Entry 7KIF (electron microscopy, 2.94 A resolution); this record covers chains D and J of the 11 polymer chains in the assembly.

== Chain D ==
Protein: DNA-directed RNA polymerase subunit beta'
Organism: Mycobacterium tuberculosis
Notes: EC 2.7.7.6
UniProtKB: A0A045J9E2 (A0A045J9E2_MYCTX); residue numbers follow UniProt; this construct covers 1-1316
Chain sequence (1318 residues; row label = number of the first residue in the row; numbers below 1 keep their minus sign (Gly-1 is residue -1)):
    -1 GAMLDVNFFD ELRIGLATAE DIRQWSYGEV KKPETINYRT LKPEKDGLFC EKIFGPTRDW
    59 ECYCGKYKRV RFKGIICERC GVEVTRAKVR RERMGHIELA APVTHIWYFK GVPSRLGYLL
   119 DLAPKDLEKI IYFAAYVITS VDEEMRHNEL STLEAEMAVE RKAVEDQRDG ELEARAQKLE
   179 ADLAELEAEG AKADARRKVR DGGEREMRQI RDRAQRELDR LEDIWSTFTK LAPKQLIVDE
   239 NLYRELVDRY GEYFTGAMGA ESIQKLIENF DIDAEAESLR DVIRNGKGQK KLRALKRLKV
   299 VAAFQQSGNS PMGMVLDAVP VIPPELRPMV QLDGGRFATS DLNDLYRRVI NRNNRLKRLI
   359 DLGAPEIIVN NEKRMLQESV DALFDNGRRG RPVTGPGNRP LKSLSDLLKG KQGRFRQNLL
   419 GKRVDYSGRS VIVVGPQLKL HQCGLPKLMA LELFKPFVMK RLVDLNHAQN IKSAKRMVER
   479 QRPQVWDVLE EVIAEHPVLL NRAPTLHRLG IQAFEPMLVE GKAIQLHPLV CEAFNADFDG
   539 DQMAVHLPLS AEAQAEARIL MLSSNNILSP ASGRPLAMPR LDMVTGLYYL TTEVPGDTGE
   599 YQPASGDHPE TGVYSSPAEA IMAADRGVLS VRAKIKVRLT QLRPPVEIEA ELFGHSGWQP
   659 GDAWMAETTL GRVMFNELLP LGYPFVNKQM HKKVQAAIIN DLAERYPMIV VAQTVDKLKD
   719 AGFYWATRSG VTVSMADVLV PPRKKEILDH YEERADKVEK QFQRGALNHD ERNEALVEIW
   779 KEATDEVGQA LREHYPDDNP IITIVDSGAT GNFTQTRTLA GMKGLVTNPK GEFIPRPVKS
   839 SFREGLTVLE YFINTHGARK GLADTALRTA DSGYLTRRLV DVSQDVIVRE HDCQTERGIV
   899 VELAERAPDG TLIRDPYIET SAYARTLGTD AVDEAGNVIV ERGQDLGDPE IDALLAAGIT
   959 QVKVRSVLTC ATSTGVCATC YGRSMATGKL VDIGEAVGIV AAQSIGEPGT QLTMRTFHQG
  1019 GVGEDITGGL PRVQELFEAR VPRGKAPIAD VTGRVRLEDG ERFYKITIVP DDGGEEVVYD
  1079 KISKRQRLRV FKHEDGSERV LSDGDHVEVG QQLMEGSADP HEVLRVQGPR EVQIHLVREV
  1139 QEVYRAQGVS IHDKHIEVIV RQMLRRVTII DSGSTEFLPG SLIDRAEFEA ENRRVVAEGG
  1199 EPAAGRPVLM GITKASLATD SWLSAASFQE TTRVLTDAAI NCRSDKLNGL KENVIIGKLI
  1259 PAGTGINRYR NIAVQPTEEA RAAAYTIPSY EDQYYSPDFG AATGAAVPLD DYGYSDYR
Disordered / not traced: 1015-1022, 1091-1096, 1283-1316
Construct notes: expression tag (-1 to 0)
Bound ions: Zn2+ site 1: Cys60, Cys62, Cys75, Cys78; Mg2+: Asp535, Asp537, Asp539; Zn2+ site 2: Cys891, Cys968, Cys975, Cys978

== Chain J ==
Protein: RNA polymerase-binding protein RbpA
Organism: Mycobacterium tuberculosis
UniProtKB: P9WHJ4 (RBPA_MYCTO); residues 1-111 here = UniProt positions 1-111
Chain sequence (111 residues; each row starts with the number of its first residue):
     1 MADRVLRGSR LGAVSYETDR NHDLAPRQIA RYRTDNGEEF EVPFADDAEI PGTWLCRNGM
    61 EGTLIEGDLP EPKKVKPPRT HWDMLLERRS IEELEELLKE RLELIRSRRR G
Disordered / not traced: 1-2
From the paper describing this entry:
  - binding site for the 100-nt DNA strand: Arg79

== How chain D and chain J interact ==
Residue-residue contacts - 49 pairs, chain D then chain J:
  Gln22(D) - Arg57(J)
  Ser24(D) - Arg57(J)  hydrogen bond (backbone-side chain)
  Gly26(D) - Arg57(J)
  Glu27(D) - Asn58(J)
  Glu27(D) - Gly59(J)
  Lys29(D) - Gly59(J)  hydrogen bond (side chain-backbone)
  Ile34(D) - Leu11(J)  hydrophobic
  Leu39(D) - Leu11(J)
  Asp44(D) - Leu55(J)
  Lys50(D) - Leu55(J)  hydrogen bond (side chain-backbone)
  Thr55(D) - Leu11(J)
  Arg56(D) - Gly12(J)
  Arg56(D) - Ala13(J)
  Asp57(D) - Ala13(J)
  Asp57(D) - Val14(J)
  Asp57(D) - Ser15(J)
  Trp58(D) - Asp19(J)
  Tyr65(D) - Ala45(J)
  Val68(D) - Glu17(J)
  Val68(D) - Thr18(J)
  Arg69(D) - Arg20(J)
  Arg69(D) - Asp23(J)
  Arg69(D) - Leu24(J)
  Arg69(D) - Ala25(J)  hydrogen bond (backbone-backbone)
  Phe70(D) - Ala25(J)  hydrophobic
  Lys71(D) - Asp19(J)  salt bridge
  Lys71(D) - Arg20(J)
  Lys71(D) - Arg27(J)  hydrogen bond (backbone-side chain)
  Gly72(D) - Pro43(J)
  Ile73(D) - Arg27(J)
  Ile73(D) - Pro43(J)
  Ile73(D) - Phe44(J)
  Ile73(D) - Ala45(J)
  Ile74(D) - Pro43(J)  hydrogen bond (backbone-backbone)
  Ile74(D) - Phe44(J)
  Ile74(D) - Trp54(J)  hydrophobic
  Glu76(D) - Ala48(J)
  Gly79(D) - Trp54(J)
  Arg84(D) - Asp19(J)  salt bridge
  His94(D) - Arg57(J)
  Glu323(D) - Arg10(J)  salt bridge
  Val328(D) - Gly8(J)
  Val328(D) - Ser9(J)
  Gln329(D) - Gly8(J)
  Gln329(D) - Ser9(J)  hydrogen bond (backbone-backbone)
  Gln329(D) - Leu11(J)
  Leu330(D) - Leu6(J)  hydrophobic
  Asp331(D) - Leu6(J)
  Asp331(D) - Arg7(J)
Also at the interface, not in a pair above, chain D (35 interface residues in all): Tyr25, Cys75, Pro326, Met327, Phe335
Also at the interface, not in a pair above, chain J (29 interface residues in all): Asn21, Glu49

== In short ==
Chain D and chain J form an interface of 35 and 29 residues respectively; the contacts include 7 hydrogen
bonds and 3 salt bridges. Polar contacts include Lys71(D)-Asp19(J), Arg84(D)-Asp19(J) and Glu323(D)-Arg10(J).
Cys60(D), Cys62(D), Cys75(D) and Cys78(D) form the Zn2+ site 1. From the paper: a binding site for the 100-nt
DNA strand at Arg79(J).
Chain D is DNA-directed RNA polymerase subunit beta' and chain J is RNA polymerase-binding protein RbpA, both
from Mycobacterium tuberculosis; the structure, Mycobacterium tuberculosis WT RNAP transcription open promoter
complex with WhiB7 transcription factor, was determined by electron microscopy together with 7KIM and 7KIN
from the same study.
